8TMN - chains D and E of the 7 polymer chains in the assembly; structure by electron microscopy, 3.30 A resolution.

[Chain D (and E)]
Protein: Cobalt/magnesium transport protein CorA
From: Thermotoga maritima
Notes: chain E of this document is another copy of the same molecule, construct and numbering; everything in this record applies to it too
UniProtKB: Q9WZ31 (CORA_THEMA); residue numbers follow UniProt; this construct covers 1-351
Chain sequence (373 residues; row label = number of the first residue in the row; numbers below 1 keep their minus sign (Met-21 is residue -21)):
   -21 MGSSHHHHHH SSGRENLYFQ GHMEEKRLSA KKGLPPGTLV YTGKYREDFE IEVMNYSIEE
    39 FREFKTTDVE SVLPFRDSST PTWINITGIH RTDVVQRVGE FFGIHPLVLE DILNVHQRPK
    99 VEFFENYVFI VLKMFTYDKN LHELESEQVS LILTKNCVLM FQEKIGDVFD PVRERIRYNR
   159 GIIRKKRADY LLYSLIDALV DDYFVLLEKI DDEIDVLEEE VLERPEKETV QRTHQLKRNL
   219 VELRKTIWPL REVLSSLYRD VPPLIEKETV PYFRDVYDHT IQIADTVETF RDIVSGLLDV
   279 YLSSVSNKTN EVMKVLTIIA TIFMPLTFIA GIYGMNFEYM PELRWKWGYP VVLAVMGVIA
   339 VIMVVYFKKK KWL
Unresolved in the structure: -21 to 4 (chain E: -21 to 8)
Differences from the reference sequence: initiating methionine (-21); expression tag (-20 to 0)

[How chain D and chain E interact]
Contacting residue pairs (50):
  Leu200(D) - Lys205(E)  hydrogen bond (backbone-side chain)
  Leu200(D) - Gln209(E)
  Tyr250(D) - Pro14(E)  hydrogen bond (side chain-backbone)
  His257(D) - Lys9(E)
  Asp270(D) - Arg216(E)
  Gly274(D) - His212(E)
  Asp277(D) - Leu276(E)
  Val278(D) - His212(E)
  Ser281(D) - Val208(E)
  Ser281(D) - Tyr279(E)
  Ser284(D) - Leu280(E)
  Ser284(D) - Val283(E)
  Asn288(D) - Lys286(E)
  Asn288(D) - Thr287(E)
  Met291(D) - Met291(E)  hydrophobic
  Leu294(D) - Leu294(E)  hydrophobic
  Thr295(D) - Val290(E)
  Thr295(D) - Val293(E)
  Thr295(D) - Leu294(E)
  Ala298(D) - Leu294(E)  hydrophobic
  Thr299(D) - Val293(E)
  Thr299(D) - Ile297(E)
  Met302(D) - Ala298(E)  hydrophobic
  Met302(D) - Met302(E)  hydrophobic
  Pro303(D) - Phe301(E)  hydrophobic
  Phe306(D) - Phe301(E)  hydrophobic
  Phe306(D) - Leu304(E)  hydrophobic
  Phe306(D) - Thr305(E)
  Phe306(D) - Met334(E)  hydrophobic
  Ile310(D) - Tyr327(E)
  Ile310(D) - Met334(E)  hydrophobic
  Tyr311(D) - Tyr327(E)
  Gly312(D) - Gly312(E)
  Met313(D) - Ala308(E)  hydrophobic
  Met313(D) - Tyr311(E)
  Met313(D) - Gly312(E)
  Met313(D) - Met334(E)  hydrophobic
  Asn314(D) - Tyr311(E)  hydrogen bond (backbone-backbone)
  Asn314(D) - Gly312(E)
  Asn314(D) - Met313(E)  hydrogen bond (side chain-backbone)
  Asn314(D) - Asn314(E)
  Asn314(D) - Glu320(E)
  Phe315(D) - Glu320(E)
  Phe315(D) - Tyr327(E)  hydrophobic
  Glu316(D) - Glu320(E)  hydrogen bond (backbone-side chain)
  Glu316(D) - Leu321(E)
  Tyr317(D) - Arg322(E)
  Pro319(D) - Tyr327(E)  hydrophobic
  Trp350(D) - Lys286(E)
  Trp350(D) - Val290(E)  hydrophobic
Other interface residues (no listed pair), chain D (35 interface residues in all): Glu196, Asp263, Leu280, Asn285, Lys292, Thr305, Gly309
Other interface residues (no listed pair), chain E (39 interface residues in all): Pro13, Arg96, Pro203, Met318, Pro319, Val330

[Overview]
35 residues of chain D and 39 residues of chain E are in contact, with 5 hydrogen bonds. Polar contacts
include Leu200(D)-Lys205(E), Tyr250(D)-Pro14(E) and Asn314(D)-Met313(E).
Both chains are Cobalt/magnesium transport protein CorA (Thermotoga maritima). Entry 8TMN (Cryo-EM structure
of magnesium depleted CorA in complex with conformation-specific synthetic antibody C18, State MGD-1D) was
determined by electron microscopy.
